Entry 1QSN (X-ray diffraction, 2.20 A resolution); this record covers chains A and B.

== Chain A ==
Molecule: TGCN5 histone acetyl transferase
From: Tetrahymena thermophila
Notes: EC 2.3.1.-; fragment: catalytic domain
UniProt: Q27198 (Q27198_TETTH); residues 49-209 here = UniProt positions 49-209
Chain sequence (162 residues; each row starts with the number of its first residue):
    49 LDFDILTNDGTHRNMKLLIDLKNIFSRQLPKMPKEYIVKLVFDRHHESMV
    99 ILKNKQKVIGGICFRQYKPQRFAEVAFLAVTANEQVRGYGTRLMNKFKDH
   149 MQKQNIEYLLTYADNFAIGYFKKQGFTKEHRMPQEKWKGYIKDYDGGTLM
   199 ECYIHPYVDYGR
Sequence notes: conflict Phe90 (Leu in Q27198)
Ligand contacts: coenzyme A (COA): Gln76, Leu77, Phe125, Leu126, Ala127, Val128, Glu132, Gln133, Val134, Arg135, Gly136, Tyr137, Gly138, Thr139, Phe164, Tyr168, Phe169

== Chain B ==
Molecule: Histone H3
From: Saccharomyces cerevisiae
Notes: fragment: 11 mer peptide (residues 9 - 19)
UniProt: P61830 (H3_YEAST); residues 309-319 here correspond to UniProt positions 10-20 (UniProt number = residue number - 299)
Chain sequence (11 residues; each row starts with the number of its first residue):
   309 KSTGGKAPRKQ
Ligand contacts: coenzyme A (COA): Lys314, Ala315, Pro316, Gln319
Curated features (UniProtKB/Swiss-Prot):
  - modified residue: Lys309 (N6-acetyllysine), Ser310 (Phosphoserine), Lys314 (N6,N6-dimethyllysine), Lys318 (N6-acetyllysine)

== How chain A and chain B interact ==
Contacting residue pairs - 30 pairs, chain A then chain B:
  Leu77(A) with Ala315(B)
  Pro78(A) with Arg317(B)
  Lys79(A) with Arg317(B); Lys318(B)
  Met80(A) with Gly313(B); Ala315(B), hydrophobic
  Tyr84(A) with Ser310(B), hydrogen bond (side chain-backbone)
  Leu88(A) with Ser310(B)
  His94(A) with Ser310(B)
  Arg113(A) with Lys309(B), hydrogen bond (side chain-backbone); Ser310(B)
  Glu122(A) with Thr311(B); Gly312(B), hydrogen bond (side chain-backbone)
  Val123(A) with Lys314(B)
  Ala124(A) with Gly313(B); Lys314(B), hydrogen bond (backbone-backbone)
  Phe125(A) with Gly313(B); Lys314(B)
  Leu126(A) with Lys314(B)
  Thr159(A) with Lys314(B)
  Tyr160(A) with Thr311(B); Lys314(B)
  Asn163(A) with Arg317(B); Lys318(B)
  Phe164(A) with Pro316(B), hydrophobic; Lys318(B), hydrogen bond (backbone-backbone); Gln319(B)
  Ala165(A) with Pro316(B), hydrophobic
  Phe169(A) with Lys314(B)
  Tyr192(A) with Thr311(B)
Other interface residues (no listed pair), chain A (24 interface residues in all): Tyr115, Ala161, Asp162, Lys190

== Summary ==
24 residues of chain A face 11 of chain B across their interface, with 5 hydrogen bonds. Polar pairs include
Tyr84(A)-Ser310(B), Arg113(A)-Lys309(B) and Glu122(A)-Gly312(B). Coenzyme A is bound between chain A and chain
B.
Chain A is TGCN5 histone acetyl transferase (Tetrahymena thermophila) and chain B is Histone H3 (Saccharomyces
cerevisiae); the structure, Crystal structure of tetrahymena GCN5 with bound coenzyme A and histone H3
peptide, was determined by X-ray diffraction, deposited together with 1QSR and 1QST.
